6ILJ - chains C and D of the 5 polymer chains in the assembly; structure by electron microscopy, 3.60 A resolution.

== Chain C ==
Name: Capsid protein VP3
Organism: Echovirus E6
Chain sequence (238 residues; each row starts with the number of its first residue):
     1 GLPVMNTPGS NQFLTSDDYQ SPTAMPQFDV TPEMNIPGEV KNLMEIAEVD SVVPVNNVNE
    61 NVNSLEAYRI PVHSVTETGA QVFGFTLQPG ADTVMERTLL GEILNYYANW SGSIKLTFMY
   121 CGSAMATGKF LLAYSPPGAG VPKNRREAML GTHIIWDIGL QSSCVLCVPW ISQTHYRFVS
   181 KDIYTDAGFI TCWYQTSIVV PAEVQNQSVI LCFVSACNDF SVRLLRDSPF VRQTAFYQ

== Chain D ==
Name: Capsid protein VP4
Organism: Echovirus E6
Chain sequence (68 residues; row label = number of the first residue in the row):
     1 GAQVSTQKTG AHETSLSASG NSIIHYTNIN YYKDAASNSA NRQDFTQDPG KFTEPVKDIM
    61 VKSLPALN
Unresolved in the structure: 14-22

== Interface between chain C and chain D ==
Pairs across the interface (31):
  Asp-17(C) / Arg-42(D)  hydrogen bond (backbone-side chain)
  Asp-18(C) / Ser-39(D)
  Asp-18(C) / Ala-40(D)  hydrogen bond (side chain-backbone)
  Gln-20(C) / Asn-28(D)
  Gln-20(C) / Ile-29(D)  hydrogen bond (side chain-backbone)
  Gln-20(C) / Asn-30(D)
  Gln-20(C) / Tyr-31(D)
  Gln-20(C) / Ser-37(D)
  Ser-21(C) / Tyr-32(D)
  Ser-21(C) / Ser-37(D)  hydrogen bond (backbone-side chain)
  Thr-23(C) / Asp-34(D)  hydrogen bond
  Thr-23(C) / Ser-37(D)  hydrogen bond
  Pro-26(C) / Asp-34(D)
  Gln-27(C) / Lys-33(D)
  Gln-27(C) / Asp-34(D)  hydrogen bond (backbone-side chain)
  Gly-38(C) / Lys-51(D)
  Glu-39(C) / Lys-51(D)
  Glu-39(C) / Phe-52(D)
  Val-40(C) / Phe-52(D)  hydrophobic
  Lys-41(C) / Thr-46(D)
  Asn-42(C) / Gln-47(D)
  Glu-45(C) / Gln-47(D)
  Glu-45(C) / Asp-48(D)  hydrogen bond (side chain-backbone)
  Glu-45(C) / Pro-49(D)
  Glu-45(C) / Phe-52(D)
  Glu-48(C) / Pro-49(D)
  Glu-48(C) / Thr-53(D)
  Val-49(C) / Phe-52(D)  hydrophobic
  Val-49(C) / Thr-53(D)
  Gln-161(C) / Pro-65(D)  hydrogen bond (side chain-backbone)
  Gln-161(C) / Leu-67(D)
Interface residues without a listed pair, chain C (21 interface residues in all): Ser-16, Tyr-19, Pro-22, Met-25, Leu-160
Interface residues without a listed pair, chain D (22 interface residues in all): Asn-38, Asn-68

== In short ==
21 residues of chain C and 22 residues of chain D are in contact; the contacts include 9 hydrogen bonds. Polar
contacts include Asp-17(C)/Arg-42(D), Asp-18(C)/Ala-40(D) and Gln-20(C)/Ile-29(D).
Chain C is Capsid protein VP3 and chain D is Capsid protein VP4, both from Echovirus E6; the structure,
Cryo-EM structure of Echovirus 6 complexed with its attachment receptor CD55 at PH 5.5, was determined by
electron microscopy, deposited together with 6ILK, 6ILL, 6ILM, 6ILN, 6ILO and 6ILP.
